Entry 6LKO (X-ray diffraction, 2.00 A resolution); this record covers chain A.

== Chain A ==
Molecule: Asparaginyl endopeptidase
Organism: Clitoria ternatea
Notes: EC 3.4.22.34
UniProtKB: A0A0P0QM28 (A0A0P0QM28_CLITE); residue numbers follow UniProt; this construct covers 33-488
Sequence (502 residues; row label = number of the first residue in the row; numbers below 1 keep their minus sign (Met-13 is residue -13)):
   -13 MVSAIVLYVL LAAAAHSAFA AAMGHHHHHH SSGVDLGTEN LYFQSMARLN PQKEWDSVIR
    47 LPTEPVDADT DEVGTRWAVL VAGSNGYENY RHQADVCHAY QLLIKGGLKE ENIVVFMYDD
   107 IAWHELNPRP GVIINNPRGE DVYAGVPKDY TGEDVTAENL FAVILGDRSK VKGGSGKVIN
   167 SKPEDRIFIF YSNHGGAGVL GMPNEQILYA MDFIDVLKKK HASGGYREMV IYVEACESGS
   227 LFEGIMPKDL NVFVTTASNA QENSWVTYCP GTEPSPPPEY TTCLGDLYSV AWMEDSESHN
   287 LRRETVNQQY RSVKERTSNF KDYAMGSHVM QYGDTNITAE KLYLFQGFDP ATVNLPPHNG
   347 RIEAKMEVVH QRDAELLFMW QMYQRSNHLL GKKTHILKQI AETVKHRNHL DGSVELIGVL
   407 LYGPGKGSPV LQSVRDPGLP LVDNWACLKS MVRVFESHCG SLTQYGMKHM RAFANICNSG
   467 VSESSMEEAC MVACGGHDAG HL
Not modelled in the structure: -13 to 59, 341-348, 374-377, 481-488
Differences from the reference sequence: expression tag (-13 to 32); modified residue (179); engineered mutation Ala183 (Pro in A0A0P0QM28), Val252 (Gly in A0A0P0QM28)
Modified positions: Asn179 (l-3-aminosuccinimide; SNN)
Disulfides: Cys255-Cys269, Cys433-Cys463, Cys445-Cys480
Covalently attached groups: N-acetylglucosamine (NAG) linked to Asn322

== Overview ==
N-acetylglucosamine is covalently linked to Asn322.
Chain A is Asparaginyl endopeptidase (Clitoria ternatea); the structure, Turning an asparaginyl endopeptidase
into a peptide ligase, was determined by X-ray diffraction together with 6L4V, 6L4W, 6L4X and 6L4Y from the
same study.
